8VNZ - chains A and L of the 6 polymer chains in the assembly; structure by electron microscopy, 3.50 A resolution.

[Chain A]
Protein: Polycomb protein SUZ12
From: Homo sapiens
UniProtKB: Q15022 (SUZ12_HUMAN); residues 1-739 here = UniProt positions 1-739
Sequence (739 residues; each row starts with the number of its first residue):
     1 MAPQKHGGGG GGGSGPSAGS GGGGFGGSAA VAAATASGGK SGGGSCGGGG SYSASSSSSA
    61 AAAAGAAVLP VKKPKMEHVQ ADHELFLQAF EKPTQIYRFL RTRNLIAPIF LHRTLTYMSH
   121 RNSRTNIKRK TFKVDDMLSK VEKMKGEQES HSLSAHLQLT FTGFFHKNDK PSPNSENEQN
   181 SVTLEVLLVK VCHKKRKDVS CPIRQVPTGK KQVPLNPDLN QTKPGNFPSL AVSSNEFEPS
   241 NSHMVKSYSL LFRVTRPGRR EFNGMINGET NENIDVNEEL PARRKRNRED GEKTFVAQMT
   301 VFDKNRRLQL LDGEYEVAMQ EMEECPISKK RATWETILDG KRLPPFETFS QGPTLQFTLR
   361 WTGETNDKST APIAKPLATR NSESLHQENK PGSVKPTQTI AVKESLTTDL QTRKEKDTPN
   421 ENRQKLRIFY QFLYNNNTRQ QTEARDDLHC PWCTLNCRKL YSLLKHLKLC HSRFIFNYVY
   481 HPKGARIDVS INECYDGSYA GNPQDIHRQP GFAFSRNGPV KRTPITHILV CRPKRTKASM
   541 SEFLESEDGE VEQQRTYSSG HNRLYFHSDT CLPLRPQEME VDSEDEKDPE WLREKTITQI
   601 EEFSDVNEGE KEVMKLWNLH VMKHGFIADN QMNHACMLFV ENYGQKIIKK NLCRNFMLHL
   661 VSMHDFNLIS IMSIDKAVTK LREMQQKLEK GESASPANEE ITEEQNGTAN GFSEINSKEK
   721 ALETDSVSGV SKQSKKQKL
Not modelled in the structure: 1-80, 153-155, 168-181, 224-227, 255-294, 323-350, 363-425, 545-555, 683-739

[Chain L]
Protein: Polycomb protein EED
From: Homo sapiens
UniProtKB: O75530 (EED_HUMAN); residue numbers follow UniProt; this construct covers 1-441
Sequence (441 residues; each row starts with the number of its first residue):
     1 MSEREVSTAP AGTDMPAAKK QKLSSDENSN PDLSGDENDD AVSIESGTNT ERPDTPTNTP
    61 NAPGRKSWGK GKWKSKKCKY SFKCVNSLKE DHNQPLFGVQ FNWHSKEGDP LVFATVGSNR
   121 VTLYECHSQG EIRLLQSYVD ADADENFYTC AWTYDSNTSH PLLAVAGSRG IIRIINPITM
   181 QCIKHYVGHG NAINELKFHP RDPNLLLSVS KDHALRLWNI QTDTLVAIFG GVEGHRDEVL
   241 SADYDLLGEK IMSCGMDHSL KLWRINSKRM MNAIKESYDY NPNKTNRPFI SQKIHFPDFS
   301 TRDIHRNYVD CVRWLGDLIL SKSCENAIVC WKPGKMEDDI DKIKPSESNV TILGRFDYSQ
   361 CDIWYMRFSM DFWQKMLALG NQVGKLYVWD LEVEDPHKAK CTTLTHHKCG AAIRQTSFSR
   421 DSSILIAVCD DASIWRWDRL R
Not modelled in the structure: 1-79
UniProt features mapped onto this chain:
  - modified residue: S2 (N-acetylserine), S34 (Phosphoserine), T55 (Phosphothreonine), K66 (N6,N6,N6-trimethyllysine), K197 (N6,N6,N6-trimethyllysine), K268 (N6,N6,N6-trimethyllysine), K284 (N6,N6,N6-trimethyllysine)

[How chain A and chain L interact]
Residue-residue contacts (28; chain A residue first):
  Q509(A) with I183(L); K184(L)
  P510(A) with I183(L); H185(L)
  F512(A) with N283(L)
  D569(A) with K293(L)
  T570(A) with G188(L); L225(L)
  C571(A) with G188(L)
  L572(A) with V187(L); L225(L), hydrophobic
  P573(A) with V187(L)
  R575(A) with Y280(L), hydrogen bond; P282(L), hydrogen bond (side chain-backbone); T285(L), hydrogen bond (side chain-backbone); N286(L), hydrogen bond (side chain-backbone); R287(L), hydrogen bond (side chain-backbone); P288(L)
  E578(A) with N286(L); P288(L)
  W591(A) with E233(L); H295(L); F296(L)
  E594(A) with R269(L), salt bridge; F296(L)
  K595(A) with E233(L), salt bridge; F296(L)
  T598(A) with F296(L)
Other interface residues (no listed pair), chain A (15 interface residues in all): Q577
Other interface residues (no listed pair), chain L (20 interface residues in all): C182, R216

[In short]
The interface between chain A and chain L involves 15 residues on one side and 20 on the other, with 5
hydrogen bonds and 2 salt bridges. Polar pairs include E594(A)-R269(L), K595(A)-E233(L) and R575(A)-Y280(L).
Chain A is Polycomb protein SUZ12 and chain L is Polycomb protein EED, both from Homo sapiens; the structure,
PRC2_AJ1-450 bound to H3K36me3-modified nucleosome with histone H3 tail disengaged, was determined by electron
microscopy together with 8VMI, 8VMJ, 8VML, 8VMN, 8VNV, 8VO0 and 8VOB from the same study.
